Entry 2Q2W (X-ray diffraction, 2.12 A resolution); this record covers chains B and C of the 4 polymer chains in the assembly.

# Chain B (and C)
Protein: Beta-D-hydroxybutyrate dehydrogenase
From: Pseudomonas putida
Notes: EC 1.1.1.30; chain C of this document is another copy of the same molecule, construct and numbering; everything in this record applies to it too
Reference sequence: Q9AE70 (Q9AE70_PSEPU); residue numbers follow UniProt; this construct covers 2-256
Amino-acid sequence (255 residues; row label = number of the first residue in the row):
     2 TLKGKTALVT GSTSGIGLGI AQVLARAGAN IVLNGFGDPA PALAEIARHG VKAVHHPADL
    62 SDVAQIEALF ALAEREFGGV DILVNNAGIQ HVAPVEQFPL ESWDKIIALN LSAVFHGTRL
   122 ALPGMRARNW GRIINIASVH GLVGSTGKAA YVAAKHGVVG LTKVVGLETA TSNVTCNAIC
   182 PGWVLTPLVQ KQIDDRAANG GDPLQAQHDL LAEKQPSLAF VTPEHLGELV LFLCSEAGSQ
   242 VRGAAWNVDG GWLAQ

# Interface between chain B and chain C
Residue-residue contacts (10):
  Val144(B) with Ala255(C); Gln256(C)
  Gly145(B) with Ala255(C), hydrogen bond (backbone-backbone); Gln256(C)
  Lys215(B) with Gln256(C)
  Ala255(B) with Val144(C); Gly145(C), hydrogen bond (backbone-backbone)
  Gln256(B) with Val144(C); Gly145(C); Lys215(C)
Interface residues without a listed pair, chain B (7 interface residues in all): Trp253, Leu254
Interface residues without a listed pair, chain C (7 interface residues in all): Trp253, Leu254

# Summary
The chain B/chain C interface involves 7 residues from each chain, with 2 hydrogen bonds. The hydrogen-bonded
pair Gly145(B)-Ala255(C) is a backbone contact.
Both chains are Beta-D-hydroxybutyrate dehydrogenase (Pseudomonas putida). Entry 2Q2W (Structure of
D-3-Hydroxybutyrate Dehydrogenase from Pseudomonas putida) was determined by X-ray diffraction, deposited
together with 2Q2Q and 2Q2V.
